PDB entry 2BDX | X-ray diffraction, 2.30 A resolution | chains A and B

Chain A:
Name: Serine/threonine protein phosphatase PP1-gamma catalytic subunit
Organism: Homo sapiens
Notes: EC 3.1.3.16
Reference sequence: P36873 (PP1G_HUMAN); numbering as in UniProt (aligned over 1-323)
Sequence (323 residues; numbered 1 to 323; the number before each row is that of its first residue):
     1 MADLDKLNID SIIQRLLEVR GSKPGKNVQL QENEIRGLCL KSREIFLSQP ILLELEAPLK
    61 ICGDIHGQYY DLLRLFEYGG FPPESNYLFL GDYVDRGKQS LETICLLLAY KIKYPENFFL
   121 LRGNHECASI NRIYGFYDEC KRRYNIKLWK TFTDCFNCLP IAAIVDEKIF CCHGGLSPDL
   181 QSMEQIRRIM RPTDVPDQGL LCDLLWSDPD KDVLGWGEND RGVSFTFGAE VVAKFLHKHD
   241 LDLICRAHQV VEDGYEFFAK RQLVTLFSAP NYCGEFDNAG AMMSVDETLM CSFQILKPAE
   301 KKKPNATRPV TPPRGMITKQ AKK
Not modelled in the structure: 1-5, 299-323
Metal / ion sites: Mn2+ site 1: Asp64, His66, Asp92; Mn2+ site 2: Asp92, Asn124, His173, His248
Swiss-Prot annotation at these positions:
  - active site: His125 (Proton donor)
  - binding site (Mn(2+)): Asp64, His66, Asp92, Asn124, His173, His248
  - site: Cys273 (Inhibition by microcystin toxin binding)
  - modified residue: Ala2 (N-acetylalanine), Thr307 (Phosphothreonine), Thr311 (Phosphothreonine)
  - mutagenesis: Pro50 (P50R: Promotes SMP complex formation), His125 (H125A: Loss of activity), Cys273 (C273A/S/L: Abolishes interaction with microcystin toxin)
Reported in the primary citation:
  - conformationally variable residues (loop rearrangement): Pro270 to Phe276

Chain B:
Name: Dihydromicrocystin-la
Sequence (7 residues; numbered 1 to 7; the number before each row is that of its first residue):
     1 ALXAXEA
Sequence notes: modified residue (7)
Modified positions: Ala1 (D-alanine; DAL); ACB (3-methyl-beta-D-aspartic acid) at position 3, 1ZN ((2S,3S,4E,6E,8S,9S)-3-amino-9-methoxy-2,6,8-trimethyl-10-phenyldeca-4,6-dienoic acid) at position 5; Glu6 (gamma-D-glutamic acid; FGA); Ala7 (n-methyl-l-alanine; MAA)
Covalently attached groups: covalent link Ala1-Ala7

Interface between chain A and chain B:
Pairs across the interface (19; chain A residue first):
  Arg96(A) - Leu2(B)
  Ser129(A) - 1ZN_5(B)
  Ile130(A) - 1ZN_5(B)
  Tyr134(A) - ACB_3(B)  hydrogen bond (side chain-backbone)
  Tyr134(A) - 1ZN_5(B)
  Val195(A) - 1ZN_5(B)
  Trp206(A) - 1ZN_5(B)
  Asp220(A) - Ala4(B)
  Arg221(A) - Ala4(B)
  Arg221(A) - 1ZN_5(B)  hydrogen bond (side chain-backbone)
  Arg221(A) - Glu6(B)
  Gly222(A) - 1ZN_5(B)
  Val223(A) - 1ZN_5(B)
  His248(A) - Glu6(B)
  Tyr272(A) - Leu2(B)  hydrophobic
  Tyr272(A) - Glu6(B)  hydrogen bond (side chain-backbone)
  Cys273(A) - Leu2(B)  hydrophobic
  Glu275(A) - Leu2(B)
  Phe276(A) - Ala7(B)
Interface residues without a listed pair, chain A (18 interface residues in all): His125, Cys202, Val250
The authors on this interface:
  - interface residues, chain A: Tyr134(A), Arg221(A), Tyr272(A)

In short:
The interface between chain A and chain B involves 18 residues on one side and 6 on the other; the contacts
include 3 hydrogen bonds. Among the polar pairs are Tyr134(A)-ACB_3(B), Arg221(A)-1ZN_5(B) and
Tyr272(A)-Glu6(B). The paper reports interface residues Tyr134(A), Arg221(A) and Tyr272(A); conformational
variability at Pro270(A).
Chain A is Serine/threonine protein phosphatase PP1-gamma catalytic subunit (Homo sapiens) and chain B is
Dihydromicrocystin-la; the structure, X-ray Crystal Structure of dihydromicrocystin-LA bound to Protein
Phosphatase-1, was determined by X-ray diffraction, deposited together with 2BCD.
